PDB entry 9AT8 | electron microscopy, 3.60 A resolution | chains E and F of the 4 polymer chains in the assembly

[Chain E (and F)]
Protein: Fusion glycoprotein F0
Source organism: Measles virus strain Ichinose-B95a
Notes: chain F of this document is another copy of the same molecule, construct and numbering; everything in this record applies to it too
Reference sequence: Q83525 (Q83525_9MONO); residues 1-495 here correspond to UniProt positions 4-498 (UniProt number = residue number + 3)
Sequence (532 residues; each row starts with the number of its first residue):
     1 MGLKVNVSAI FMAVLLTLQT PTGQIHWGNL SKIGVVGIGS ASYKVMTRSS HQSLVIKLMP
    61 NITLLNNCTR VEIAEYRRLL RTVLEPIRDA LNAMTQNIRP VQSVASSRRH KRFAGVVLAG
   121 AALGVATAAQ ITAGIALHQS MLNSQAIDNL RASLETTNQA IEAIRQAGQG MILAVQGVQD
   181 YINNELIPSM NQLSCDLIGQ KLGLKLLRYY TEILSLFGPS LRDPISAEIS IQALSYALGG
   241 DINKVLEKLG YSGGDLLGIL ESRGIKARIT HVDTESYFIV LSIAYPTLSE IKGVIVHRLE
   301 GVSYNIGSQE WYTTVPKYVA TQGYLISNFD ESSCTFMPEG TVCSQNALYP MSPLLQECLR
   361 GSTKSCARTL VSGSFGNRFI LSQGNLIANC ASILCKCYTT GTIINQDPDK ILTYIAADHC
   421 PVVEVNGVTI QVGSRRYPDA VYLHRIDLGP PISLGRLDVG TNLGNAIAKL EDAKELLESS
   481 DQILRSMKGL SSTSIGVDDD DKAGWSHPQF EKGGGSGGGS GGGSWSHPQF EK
Not modelled in the structure: 1-23, 45-532 (chain F: 1-293, 445-532)
Construct notes: conflict Gly170 (Glu173 in Q83525), Arg263 (Gly266 in Q83525), Ser362 (Tyr365 in Q83525), Gly455 (Glu458 in Q83525); expression tag (496-532)
Glycans and other covalent adducts: N-acetylglucosamine (NAG) linked to Asn29

[Chain E / chain F interface]
Contacting residue pairs (45; chain E residue first):
  Gln24(E) with Leu359(F); Arg360(F)
  Ile25(E) with His297(F); Thr321(F); Ile326(F), hydrophobic; Leu359(F)
  His26(E) with Leu359(F), hydrogen bond (backbone-backbone)
  Trp27(E) with Leu299(F), hydrophobic
  Asn29(E) with Gly361(F), hydrogen bond (side chain-backbone); Thr363(F)
  Leu30(E) with Cys358(F); Leu359(F)
  Ser31(E) with Tyr414(F), hydrogen bond (backbone-side chain)
  Lys32(E) with Leu412(F); Tyr414(F)
  Ile33(E) with Val302(F); Thr313(F); Thr363(F)
  Gly34(E) with Glu300(F); Gly301(F); Val302(F), hydrogen bond (backbone-backbone)
  Val35(E) with Leu299(F), hydrophobic; Glu300(F); Thr313(F); Val315(F), hydrophobic
  Val36(E) with Glu300(F), hydrogen bond (backbone-backbone); Ser382(F); Ile387(F), hydrophobic
  Gly37(E) with Leu299(F)
  Ile38(E) with Arg298(F), hydrogen bond (backbone-backbone); Glu300(F)
  Gly39(E) with His297(F); Arg298(F), hydrogen bond (backbone-backbone)
  Ser40(E) with Ile295(F); Val296(F), hydrogen bond (side chain-backbone); His297(F), hydrogen bond
  Ala41(E) with Ile295(F); Val296(F), hydrogen bond (backbone-backbone); Thr341(F)
  Ser42(E) with Val294(F); Thr341(F), hydrogen bond (backbone-backbone)
  Tyr43(E) with Val294(F); Thr341(F); Tyr349(F), hydrogen bond
  Lys44(E) with Thr341(F)
Interface residues without a listed pair, chain F (34 interface residues in all): Tyr304, Val319, Gly323, Phe329, Phe336, Gly340, Val342, Cys366, Tyr437, Val441

[Overview]
The interface between chain E and chain F involves 20 residues on one side and 34 on the other; the contacts
include 12 hydrogen bonds. Among the polar pairs are Asn29(E)-Gly361(F), Ser31(E)-Tyr414(F) and
Ser40(E)-Val296(F). Covalently linked N-acetylglucosamine: at Asn29(E).
Both chains are Fusion glycoprotein F0 (Measles virus strain Ichinose-B95a). Entry 9AT8 (Fab 77-stabilized MeV
F ectodomain fragment) was determined by electron microscopy, deposited together with 8UT2, 8UTF, 8UUP and
8UUQ.
